PDB entry 8VFX | electron microscopy, 2.65 A resolution | chains D and J of the 12 polymer chains in the assembly

Chain D:
Name: Histone H2B type 1-J
Organism: Homo sapiens
UniProtKB: P06899 (H2B1J_HUMAN); residues 0-125 here correspond to UniProt positions 1-126 (UniProt number = residue number + 1)
Sequence (126 residues; row label = number of the first residue in the row; numbering starts at 0):
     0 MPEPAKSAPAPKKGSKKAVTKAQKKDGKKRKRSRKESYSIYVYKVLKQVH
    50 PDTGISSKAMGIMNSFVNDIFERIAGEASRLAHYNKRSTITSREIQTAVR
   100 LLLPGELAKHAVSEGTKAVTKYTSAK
Unresolved in the structure: 0-29, 125
UniProt features mapped onto this chain:
  - modified residue: Pro1 (N-acetylproline), Glu2 (ADP-ribosyl glutamic acid), Lys5 (N6-(2-hydroxyisobutyryl)lysine), Ser6 (ADP-ribosylserine), Lys11 (N6-(beta-hydroxybutyryl)lysine), Lys12 (N6-(2-hydroxyisobutyryl)lysine), Ser14 (Phosphoserine), Lys15 (N6-acetyllysine), Lys16 (N6-(beta-hydroxybutyryl)lysine), Lys20 (N6-(2-hydroxyisobutyryl)lysine), Lys23 (N6-(2-hydroxyisobutyryl)lysine), Lys24 (N6-(2-hydroxyisobutyryl)lysine), Lys34 (N6-(2-hydroxyisobutyryl)lysine), Glu35 (PolyADP-ribosyl glutamic acid), Ser36 (Phosphoserine), Lys43 (N6-(2-hydroxyisobutyryl)lysine), Lys46 (N6-(2-hydroxyisobutyryl)lysine), Lys57 (N6,N6-dimethyllysine), Arg79 (Dimethylated arginine), Lys85 (N6,N6,N6-trimethyllysine) and 6 more in UniProt
  - glycosylation: Ser112 (O-linked (GlcNAc) serine)
  - cross-link (Glycyl lysine isopeptide (Lys-Gly)): Lys5 (interchain with G-Cter in SUMO2), Lys20 (interchain with G-Cter in SUMO2), Lys34 (interchain with G-Cter in ubiquitin), Lys120 (interchain with G-Cter in ubiquitin)

Chain J:
Molecule: 186-nt DNA strand
Sequence (186 nucleotides; numbered 1 to 186; the number before each row is that of its first residue):
     1 ATCTTTCCTATTGCTTTAAAGGCAGAGGACTGTATTGATCAGTCCAAACT
    51 TCTTTCTGCATGTACATGGAAAACTGGCCAAGGCAAACACGTCCGGAATG
   101 ATGGTATTTAAGAACAAACATTCCCTGGTATCAGCAAGTACAGTGCCCTG
   151 CTGACAGAGCAGGAGACACAAAGTACCATCTCGGAT
Unresolved in the structure: 159-186

How chain D and chain J interact:
Contacting residue pairs - 17 pairs, chain D then chain J:
  Lys30(D) - DG25(J)  phosphate contact
  Arg31(D) - DA101(J)  hydrogen bond to the phosphate
  Arg31(D) - DT102(J)  salt bridge to the phosphate
  Ser32(D) - DT102(J)  hydrogen bond to the phosphate
  Glu35(D) - DG27(J)  sugar contact
  Tyr42(D) - DA19(J)  hydrogen bond to the phosphate
  Gly53(D) - DA19(J)  phosphate contact
  Ile54(D) - DA18(J)  sugar contact
  Ile54(D) - DA19(J)  phosphate contact
  Ser55(D) - DA18(J)  phosphate contact
  Ser56(D) - DA18(J)  hydrogen bond to the phosphate
  Arg86(D) - DA38(J)  phosphate contact
  Arg86(D) - DT39(J)  salt bridge to the phosphate
  Ser87(D) - DG37(J)  sugar contact
  Ser87(D) - DA38(J)  hydrogen bond to the phosphate
  Thr88(D) - DG37(J)  hydrogen bond to the phosphate
  Thr88(D) - DA38(J)  hydrogen bond to the phosphate
Interface residues without a listed pair, chain D (14 interface residues in all): Arg33, Lys85
Interface residues without a listed pair, chain J (10 interface residues in all): DA20

In short:
14 residues of chain D and 10 residues of chain J are in contact; the contacts include 7 hydrogen bonds and 2
salt bridges. Polar contacts include Arg31(D)-DA101(J), Ser32(D)-DT102(J) and Tyr42(D)-DA19(J).
Chain D is Histone H2B type 1-J (Homo sapiens) and chain J is a 186-nt DNA strand; the structure, Cryo-EM
structure of 186bp ALBN1 nucleosome aided by scFv, was determined by electron microscopy (same publication as
8VFY and 8VFZ).
